5JOD - chain B; structure by X-ray diffraction, 1.53 A resolution.

== Chain B ==
Molecule: Proplasmepsin IV
Organism: Plasmodium falciparum
UniProt: W7FF86 (W7FF86_PLAF8); residues 1-328 here correspond to UniProt positions 122-449 (UniProt number = residue number + 121)
Amino-acid sequence (375 residues; row label = number of the first residue in the row):
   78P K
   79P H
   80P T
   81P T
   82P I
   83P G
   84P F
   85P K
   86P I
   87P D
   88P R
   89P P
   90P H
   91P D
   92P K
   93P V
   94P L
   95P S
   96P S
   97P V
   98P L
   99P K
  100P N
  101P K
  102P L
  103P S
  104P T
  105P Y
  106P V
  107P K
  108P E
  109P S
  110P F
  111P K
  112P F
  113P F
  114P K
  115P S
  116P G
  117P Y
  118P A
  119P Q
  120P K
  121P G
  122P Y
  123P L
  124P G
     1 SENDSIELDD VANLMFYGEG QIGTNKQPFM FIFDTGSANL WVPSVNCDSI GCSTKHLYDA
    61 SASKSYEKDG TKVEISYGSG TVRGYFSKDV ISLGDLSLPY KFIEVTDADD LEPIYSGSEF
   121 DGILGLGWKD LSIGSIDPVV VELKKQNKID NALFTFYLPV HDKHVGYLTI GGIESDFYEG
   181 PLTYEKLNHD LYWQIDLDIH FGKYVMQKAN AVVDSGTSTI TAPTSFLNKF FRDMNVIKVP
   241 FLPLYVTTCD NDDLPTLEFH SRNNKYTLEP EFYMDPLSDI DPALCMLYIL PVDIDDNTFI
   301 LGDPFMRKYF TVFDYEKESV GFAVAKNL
Disulfides: Cys47-Cys52, Cys249-Cys285
What the authors report for this chain:
  - catalytic residues: Asp34, Asp214 (citing earlier work)

== Summary ==
The paper reports catalytic residues Asp34 and Asp214.
Chain B is Proplasmepsin IV (Plasmodium falciparum); the structure, Structure of proplasmepsin IV from
Plasmodium falciparum, was determined by X-ray diffraction, deposited together with 5BWY.
